Entry 3UOT (X-ray diffraction, 1.80 A resolution); this record covers chains A and D.

== Chain A ==
Protein: Mediator of DNA damage checkpoint protein 1
Source organism: Homo sapiens
Notes: fragment: N-terminal FHA domain (residues 19-138)
Reference sequence: Q14676 (MDC1_HUMAN); numbering as in UniProt (aligned over 19-138)
Sequence (122 residues; each row starts with the number of its first residue):
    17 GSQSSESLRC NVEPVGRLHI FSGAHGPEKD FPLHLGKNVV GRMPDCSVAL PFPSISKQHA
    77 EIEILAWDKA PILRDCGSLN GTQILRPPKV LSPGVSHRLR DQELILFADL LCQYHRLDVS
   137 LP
Unresolved in the structure: 17-18, 136-138
Differences from the reference sequence: expression tag (17-18)
Modified positions: Mse-59 (selenomethionine; parent Met)
UniProt features mapped onto this chain:
  - modified residue: Ser-108 (Phosphoserine)
  - mutagenesis: Arg-58 (R58A: Abrogates binding to the MRE11 complex and to CHEK2), Ser-72 (S72A: Abrogates binding to CHEK2), Asn-96 (N96A: Abrogates binding to CHEK2; when associated with A-97 and A-98), Gly-97 (G97A: Abrogates binding to CHEK2; when associated with A-96 and A-98), Thr-98 (T98A: Abrogates binding to CHEK2; when associated with A-96 and A-97)
What the authors report for this chain:
  - self-association interface (contacts with another copy of this molecule): Phe-37, Leu-101, Leu-120, Leu-122, Leu-127
  - mutagenesis - R58A: decreased binding to Myc-tagged Mdcl (1-800)
  - mutagenesis - R58A, L120E/L127E: abolished localization
  - mutagenesis - L120E/L127E: decreased binding to Mediator of DNA damage checkpoint protein 1 (chain A)

== Chain D ==
Protein: Mediator of DNA damage checkpoint protein 1
Notes: fragment: Phosphorylated N-terminus (residues 1-10)
Reference sequence: Q14676 (MDC1_HUMAN); residue numbers follow UniProt; this construct covers 1-10
Sequence (10 residues; each row starts with the number of its first residue):
     1 MEDTQMIDWD
Unresolved in the structure: 1, 10
Differences from the reference sequence: engineered mutation Mse-6 (Ala in Q14676)
Modified positions: Thr-4 (phosphothreonine; TPO); Mse-6 (selenomethionine; parent Met)
UniProt features mapped onto this chain:
  - modified residue: Thr-4 (Phosphothreonine)
What the authors report for this chain:
  - mutagenesis - W9A: decreased binding to dimer stabilization
  - mutagenesis - T4A: decreased binding to Myc-tagged Mdcl (1-800)
  - mutagenesis - T4A: abolished localization

== Interface between chain A and chain D ==
Contacting residue pairs - 20 pairs, chain A then chain D:
  Arg-58(A) with Glu-2(D), hydrogen bond (side chain-backbone); Asp-3(D); Thr-4(D)
  Pro-69(A) with Thr-4(D); Gln-5(D), hydrogen bond (backbone-backbone)
  Ser-70(A) with Thr-4(D); Gln-5(D); Ile-7(D)
  Ile-71(A) with Thr-4(D)
  Ser-72(A) with Thr-4(D)
  Lys-73(A) with Glu-2(D); Thr-4(D)
  Leu-95(A) with Thr-4(D); Gln-5(D); Mse-6(D), hydrophobic
  Asn-96(A) with Gln-5(D), hydrogen bond (side chain-backbone); Mse-6(D); Ile-7(D), hydrogen bond (side chain-backbone)
  Ala-124(A) with Ile-7(D), hydrophobic
  Asp-125(A) with Ile-7(D)
Also at the interface, not in a pair above, chain A (11 interface residues in all): Gln-74
Also at the interface, not in a pair above, chain D (7 interface residues in all): Trp-9
Interface features reported in the paper:
  - residue pairs: Arg-58(A)/Thr-4(D) (hydrogen bond), Ser-72(A)/Thr-4(D) (hydrogen bond), Lys-73(A)/Thr-4(D)
  - interface residues, chain D: Ile-7(D), Trp-9(D)

== Summary ==
Chain A and chain D form an interface of 11 and 7 residues respectively, with 4 hydrogen bonds. Polar contacts
include Arg-58(A)/Glu-2(D), Asn-96(A)/Gln-5(D) and Asn-96(A)/Ile-7(D). The authors report hydrogen bonds
between Arg-58(A) and Thr-4(D) and Ser-72(A) and Thr-4(D); a contact between Lys-73(A) and Thr-4(D). From the
paper: R58A and L120E/L127E of chain A abolish localization; interface residues Ile-7(D) and Trp-9(D); 4
substitutions were tested in all.
Chain A is Mediator of DNA damage checkpoint protein 1 (Homo sapiens) and chain D is Mediator of DNA damage
checkpoint protein 1; the structure, Crystal Structure of MDC1 FHA Domain in Complex with a Phosphorylated
Peptide from the MDC1 N-terminus, was determined by X-ray diffraction (same publication as 3UN0).
